6OFL - chain A; structure by X-ray diffraction, 1.25 A resolution.

== Chain A ==
Name: Green fluorescent protein (GFP); S65T, Y66(3-ClY); ih circular permutant (50-51)
Source organism: Aequorea victoria
Sequence (251 residues; numbered -9 to 243; 2 numbers in that range are skipped by the numbering (no residue carries them; nothing is unmodelled there); the number before each row is that of its first residue; numbers below 1 keep their minus sign (Gly-9 is residue -9)):
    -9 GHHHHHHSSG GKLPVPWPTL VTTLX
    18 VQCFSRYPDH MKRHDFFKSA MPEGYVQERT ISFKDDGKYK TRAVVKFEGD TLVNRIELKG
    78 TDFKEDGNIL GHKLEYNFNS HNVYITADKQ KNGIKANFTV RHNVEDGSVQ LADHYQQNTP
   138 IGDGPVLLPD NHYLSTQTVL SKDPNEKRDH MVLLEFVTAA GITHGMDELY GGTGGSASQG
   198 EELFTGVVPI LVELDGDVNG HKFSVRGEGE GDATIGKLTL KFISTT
Unresolved in the structure: -9 to 0, 180, 182-191
Modified residues: 4NT ([(4Z)-2-[(1R,2R)-1-amino-2-hydroxypropyl]-4-(3-chloro-4-hydroxybenzylidene)-5-oxo-4,5-dihydro-1H-imidazol-1-yl]acetic acid) at position 15
Glycans and other covalent adducts: covalent link 4NT_15-Val18

== Overview ==
Chain A is Green fluorescent protein (GFP); S65T, Y66(3-ClY); ih circular permutant (50-51) (Aequorea
victoria); the structure, Crystal structure of green fluorescent protein (GFP); S65T, Y66(3-ClY); ih circular
permutant (50-51), was determined by X-ray diffraction, deposited together with 6OFK, 6OFM, 6OFN and 6OFO.
